4OR7 - chain A; structure by X-ray diffraction, 1.76 A resolution.

# Chain A
Protein: Dihydrofolate reductase
Organism: Klebsiella pneumoniae CG43
Notes: EC 1.5.1.3
Reference sequence: U5M636 (U5M636_KLEPN); residue numbers follow UniProt; this construct covers 1-159
Chain sequence (165 residues; numbered 1 to 165; the number before each row is that of its first residue):
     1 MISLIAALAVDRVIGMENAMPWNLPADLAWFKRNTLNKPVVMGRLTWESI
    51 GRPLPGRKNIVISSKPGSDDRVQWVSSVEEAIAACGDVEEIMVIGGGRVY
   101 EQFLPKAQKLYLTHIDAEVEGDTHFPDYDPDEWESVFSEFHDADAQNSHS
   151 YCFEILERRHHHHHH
Sequence notes: expression tag (160-165)
Residues lining bound ligands:
  - NADPH (25U; 6-ethyl-5-{3-[3-(pyrimidin-5-yl)phenyl]prop-1-yn-1-yl}pyrimidine-2,4-diamine): Ile5, Ala6, Ala7, Met20, Asp27, Leu28, Trp30, Phe31, Thr46, Ser49, Ile50, Arg52, Leu54, Ile94, Tyr100, Thr113
  - NADP (NAP; NADP nicotinamide-adenine-dinucleotide phosphate): Ala6, Ala7, Ile14, Gly15, Met16, Asn18, Ala19, Met20, Trp22, Gly43, Arg44, Leu45, Thr46, Ile62, Ser63, Ser64, Lys65, Ser76, Ser77, Val78, Ile94, Gly95, Gly96, Gly97, Arg98, Val99, Tyr100, Gln102, Thr123
Reported in the primary citation:
  - binding site for NADPH: Asp27, Leu28, Phe31, Ser49, Ile50, Arg52, Leu54, Ile94, Thr113
  - interface residues: Arg52, Asp127
  - specificity-determining residues: Leu28, Ile50, Arg52, Leu54

# Overview
Bound to chain A: NADP and NADPH. The paper reports a binding site for NADPH at Asp27, Leu28 and Phe31 among
others; interface residues Arg52 and Asp127.
Chain A is Dihydrofolate reductase (Klebsiella pneumoniae CG43); the structure, Klebsiella pneumoniae
dihydrofolate reductase complexed with NADPH and
6-ethyl-5-{3-[3-(pyrimidin-5-yl)phenyl]prop-1-yn-1-yl}pyrimidine-2,4-diamine, was determined by X-ray
diffraction (same publication as 4OSG).
